PDB entry 8SJ2 | X-ray diffraction, 2.23 A resolution | chains C and I of the 6 polymer chains in the assembly

== Chain C ==
Molecule: Cyclic GMP-AMP synthase
From: Mus musculus
Notes: EC 2.7.7.86; fragment: catalytic domain
UniProt: Q8C6L5 (CGAS_MOUSE); residue numbers follow UniProt; this construct covers 147-507
Amino-acid sequence (364 residues; row label = number of the first residue in the row):
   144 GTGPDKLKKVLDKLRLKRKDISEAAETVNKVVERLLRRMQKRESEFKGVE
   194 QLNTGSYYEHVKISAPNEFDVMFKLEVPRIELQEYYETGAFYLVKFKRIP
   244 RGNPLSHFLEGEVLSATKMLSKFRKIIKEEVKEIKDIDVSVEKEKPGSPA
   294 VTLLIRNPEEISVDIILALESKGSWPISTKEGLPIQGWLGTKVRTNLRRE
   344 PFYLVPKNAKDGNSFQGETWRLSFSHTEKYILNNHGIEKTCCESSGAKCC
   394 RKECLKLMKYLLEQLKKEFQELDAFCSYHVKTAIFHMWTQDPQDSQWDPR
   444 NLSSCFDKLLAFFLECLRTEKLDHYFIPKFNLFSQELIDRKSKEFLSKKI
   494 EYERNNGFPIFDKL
Unresolved in the structure: 144-148, 240-246, 252-254, 354-358, 507
Construct notes: expression tag (144-146)
Swiss-Prot annotation at these positions:
  - region: Lys-372 to Lys-395 (DNA-binding)
  - motif: Leu-154 to Leu-159 (Nuclear export signal), Asp-281 to Ser-291 (Nuclear localization signal)
  - binding site (GTP): Thr-197, Asp-307, Arg-364 to Glu-371
  - binding site (ATP): Ser-199, Glu-371, Lys-402, Ser-420 to Lys-424
  - binding site (Mg(2+)): Glu-211, Asp-213, Asp-307
  - binding site (2',3'-cGAMP): Asp-213, Gly-290, Asp-307, Lys-350, Arg-364 to Ser-366
  - binding site (Zn(2+)): His-378, Cys-384, Cys-385, Cys-392
  - site: Arg-241 (Arginine-anchor), Asp-307, Ile-308 (Cleavage)
  - modified residue: Lys-156 (N6-lactoyllysine), Glu-176 (PolyADP-ribosyl glutamic acid), Ser-199 (Phosphoserine), Tyr-201 (Phosphotyrosine), Glu-272 (5-glutamyl polyglutamate), Ser-291 (Phosphoserine), Glu-302 (5-glutamyl glutamate), Lys-372 (N6-acetyllysine), Lys-382 (N6-acetyllysine), Lys-402 (N6-acetyllysine), Ser-420 (Phosphoserine), Lys-491 (N6-methyllysine)
  - lipidation (S-palmitoyl cysteine): Cys-392, Cys-393, Cys-459
  - cross-link (Glycyl lysine isopeptide (Lys-Gly)): Lys-217 (interchain with G-Cter in SUMO), Lys-271 (interchain with G-Cter in ubiquitin), Lys-335 (interchain with G-Cter in SUMO), Lys-372 (interchain with G-Cter in SUMO), Lys-382 (interchain with G-Cter in SUMO), Lys-399 (interchain with G-Cter in ubiquitin), Lys-402 (interchain with G-Cter in ubiquitin), Lys-409 (interchain with G-Cter in ubiquitin), Lys-410 (interchain with G-Cter in ubiquitin), Lys-464 (interchain with G-Cter in SUMO)
  - mutagenesis: Lys-156 (K156Q: Mimics lactylation; knockin mice show higher mortality following HSV-1 infection), Asn-172 (N172K: Induces alteration of the DNA-binding surface and leads to decreased synthesis of cyclic GMP-AMP (cGAMP); when associated with L-180), Glu-176 (E176A: Abolished poly-ADP-ribosylation by PARP1, stimulating interferon production in knockin mice), Arg-180 (R180L: Induces alteration of the DNA-binding surface and leads to decreased synthesis of cyclic GMP-AMP (cGAMP); when associated with K-182), Gly-198 (G198A: Abolishes stimulation of interferon production; when associated with A-199), Ser-199 (S199A: Abolishes stimulation of interferon production; when associated with A-199), Tyr-201 (Y201E: Phosphomimetic mutant; reduced translocation to the nucleus following treatment with etoposide), Glu-211 to Asp-213 (Abolished nucleotidyltransferase activity. Does not affect nuclear localization and tethering to chromatin), Glu-211 (E211A: Abolishes ability to promote type-I interferon production), Asp-213 (D213A: Abolishes ability to promote type-I interferon production), Lys-217 (K217R: Reduced sumoylation), Arg-222 (R222E: Impaired tethering to chromatin, leading to constitutive activation in the absence of DNA), 31 further mutagenesis entries in UniProt
Ion coordination: Mg2+: Glu-211, Asp-213 (together with ATP); Zn2+: His-378, Cys-384, Cys-385, Cys-392
Residues lining bound ligands:
  - ATP (adenosine-5'-triphosphate): Gly-198, Ser-199, Glu-202, Lys-205, Glu-211, Asp-213, Arg-364, Ser-368, Glu-371, Lys-402, Ser-420, Tyr-421, Lys-424, His-467
  - 2'-deoxyguanosine-5'-triphosphate (DGT): Thr-197, Asp-213, Met-215, Pro-289, Gly-290, Ser-291, Pro-292, Ala-293, Asp-307, Ile-309, Val-348, Lys-350, Arg-364, Leu-365, Ser-366, Ser-368
What the authors report for this chain:
  - mutagenesis - E211Q/D213N: abolished catalytic activity
  - specificity-determining residues: His-467 (proposed by the authors, not directly observed)
  - mutagenesis - R364A (33-fold), H467A: decreased catalytic activity on ATP/GTP
  - mutagenesis - H467A (2-fold): increased catalytic activity on GTP/GTP
  - specificity-determining residues: Ile-309, Arg-364
  - mutagenesis - R364A (10-fold): decreased catalytic activity on GTP/GTP
  - mutagenesis - R364A (4-fold): increased catalytic activity on ATP/ATP

== Chain I ==
Molecule: Palindromic DNA18
Sequence (18 nucleotides; each row starts with the number of its first residue):
     1 ATCTGTACATGTACAGAT

== Chain C / chain I interface ==
Residue-residue contacts - 12 pairs, chain C then chain I:
  Arg-158(C) / DT12(I)  salt bridge to the phosphate
  Leu-159(C) / DT12(I)  sugar contact
  Lys-160(C) / DT12(I)  phosphate contact
  Lys-160(C) / DA13(I)  phosphate contact
  Arg-161(C) / DT12(I)  hydrogen bond to the phosphate
  Arg-161(C) / DA13(I)  hydrogen bond to the phosphate
  Arg-180(C) / DC3(I)  salt bridge to the phosphate
  His-203(C) / DT10(I)  phosphate contact
  His-203(C) / DG11(I)  phosphate contact
  Glu-386(C) / DT10(I)  phosphate contact
  Lys-395(C) / DT10(I)  phosphate contact
  Lys-395(C) / DG11(I)  salt bridge to the phosphate
Interface residues without a listed pair, chain C (15 interface residues in all): Ile-164, Gln-183, Lys-184, Lys-190, Asn-376, Cys-385, Lys-399
Interface residues without a listed pair, chain I (6 interface residues in all): DT2

== In short ==
15 residues of chain C face 6 of chain I across their interface, with 2 hydrogen bonds and 3 salt bridges.
Among the polar pairs are Arg-161(C)/DT12(I), Arg-161(C)/DA13(I) and Arg-158(C)/DT12(I). Bound to chain C: ATP
and 2'-deoxyguanosine-5'-triphosphate. From the paper: R364A and H467A of chain C reduce catalytic activity on
ATP/GTP; specificity determinants His-467(C), Ile-309(C) and Arg-364(C).
Chain C is Cyclic GMP-AMP synthase (Mus musculus) and chain I is Palindromic DNA18; the structure, Structure
of ternary complex of cGAS with dsDNA and bound ATP and 2'-dGTP, was determined by X-ray diffraction,
deposited together with 7UUX, 7UXW, 7UYQ, 7UYZ, 7UZR, 7V0W and 14 further entries.
